PDB entry 2HZ4 | X-ray diffraction, 2.80 A resolution | chain A

== Chain A ==
Protein: Proto-oncogene tyrosine-protein kinase ABL1
Organism: Homo sapiens
Notes: EC 2.7.10.2
UniProtKB: P00519 (ABL1_HUMAN); residues 228-500 here = UniProt positions 228-500
Amino-acid sequence (273 residues; each row starts with the number of its first residue):
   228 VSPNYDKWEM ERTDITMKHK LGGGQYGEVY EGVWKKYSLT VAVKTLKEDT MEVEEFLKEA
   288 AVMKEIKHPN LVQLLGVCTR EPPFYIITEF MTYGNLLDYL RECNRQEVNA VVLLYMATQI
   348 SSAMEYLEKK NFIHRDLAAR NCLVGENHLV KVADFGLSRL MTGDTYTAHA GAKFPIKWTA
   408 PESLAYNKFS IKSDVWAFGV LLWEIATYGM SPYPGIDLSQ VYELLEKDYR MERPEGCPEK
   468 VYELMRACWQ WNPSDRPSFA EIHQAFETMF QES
Not modelled in the structure: 228-233, 249-253
Residues lining bound ligands: 1,2,3,4-tetrahydrogen-staurosporine (4ST): W235, W261, Y264, L266, K294, Q300, L301, L302
Reported in the primary citation:
  - binding site for 1,2,3,4-tetrahydrogen-staurosporine: T315

== Overview ==
Chain A binds 1,2,3,4-tetrahydrogen-staurosporine. From the paper: a binding site for
1,2,3,4-tetrahydrogen-staurosporine at T315.
Chain A is Proto-oncogene tyrosine-protein kinase ABL1 (Homo sapiens); the structure, Abl kinase domain
unligated and in complex with tetrahydrostaurosporine, was determined by X-ray diffraction (same publication
as 2HYY, 2HZ0, 2HZI and 2HZN).
